Entry 7OB9 (electron microscopy, 2.70 A resolution); this record covers chains C and K of the 16 polymer chains in the assembly.

[Chain C]
Name: DNA-directed RNA polymerases I and III subunit RPAC1
Source organism: Homo sapiens
Reference sequence: O15160 (RPAC1_HUMAN); residues 1-346 here = UniProt positions 1-346
Amino-acid sequence (346 residues; numbered 1 to 346; the number before each row is that of its first residue):
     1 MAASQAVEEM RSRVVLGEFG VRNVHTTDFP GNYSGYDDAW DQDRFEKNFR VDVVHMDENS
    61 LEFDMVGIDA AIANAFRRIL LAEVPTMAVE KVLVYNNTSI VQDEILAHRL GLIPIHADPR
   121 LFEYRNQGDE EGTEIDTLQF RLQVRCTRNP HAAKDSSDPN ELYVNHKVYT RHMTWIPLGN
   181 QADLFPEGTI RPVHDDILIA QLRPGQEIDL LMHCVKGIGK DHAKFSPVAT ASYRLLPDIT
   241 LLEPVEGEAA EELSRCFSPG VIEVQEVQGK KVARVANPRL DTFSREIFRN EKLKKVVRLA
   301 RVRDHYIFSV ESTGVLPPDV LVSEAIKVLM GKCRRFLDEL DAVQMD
Disordered / not traced: 1-37, 345-346
UniProt features mapped onto this chain:
  - modified residue: Ala2 (N-acetylalanine), Ser4 (Phosphoserine)

[Chain K]
Name: DNA-directed RNA polymerases I and III subunit RPAC2
Source organism: Homo sapiens
Reference sequence: P0DPB6 (RPAC2_HUMAN); numbering as in UniProt (aligned over 1-133)
Amino-acid sequence (133 residues; each row starts with the number of its first residue):
     1 MEEDQELERK ISGLKTSMAE GERKTALEMV QAAGTDRHCV TFVLHEEDHT LGNSLRYMIM
    61 KNPEVEFCGY TTTHPSESKI NLRIQTRGTL PAVEPFQRGL NELMNVCQHV LDKFEASIKD
   121 YKDQKASRNE STF
Disordered / not traced: 1-23, 131-133
UniProt features mapped onto this chain:
  - modified residue: Met1 (N-acetylmethionine)

[Chain C / chain K interface]
Residue-residue contacts (81):
  Asp38(C) - Lys61(K)
  Ala39(C) - Lys61(K)
  Ala39(C) - Pro63(K)
  Trp40(C) - Tyr57(K)
  Trp40(C) - Met58(K)  hydrophobic
  Trp40(C) - Lys61(K)
  Trp40(C) - Glu102(K)
  Trp40(C) - Val106(K)  hydrophobic
  Phe45(C) - His109(K)
  Phe45(C) - Val110(K)  hydrophobic
  Glu46(C) - His109(K)  salt bridge
  Glu46(C) - Lys113(K)
  Phe49(C) - Val110(K)  hydrophobic
  Phe49(C) - Lys113(K)  hydrogen bond (backbone-side chain)
  Val51(C) - Ser117(K)  hydrogen bond (backbone-side chain)
  Val53(C) - Ser117(K)
  Val53(C) - Ile118(K)  hydrophobic
  Val53(C) - Tyr121(K)  hydrophobic
  Val54(C) - Tyr121(K)
  His55(C) - Tyr121(K)
  Met56(C) - Ile118(K)  hydrophobic
  Met56(C) - Tyr121(K)  hydrogen bond (backbone-side chain)
  Met56(C) - Lys122(K)
  Leu61(C) - Ile118(K)  hydrophobic
  Met65(C) - Val110(K)  hydrophobic
  Ile68(C) - Val110(K)  hydrophobic
  Asp69(C) - Tyr57(K)
  Ala71(C) - Asn53(K)
  Ala71(C) - Ser54(K)  hydrogen bond (backbone-side chain)
  Ala71(C) - Tyr57(K)  hydrophobic
  Ile72(C) - Tyr57(K)  hydrophobic
  Ala75(C) - Thr50(K)
  Ala75(C) - Ser54(K)
  Phe76(C) - Val110(K)  hydrophobic
  Arg78(C) - Asp48(K)  salt bridge
  Arg78(C) - His49(K)
  Arg78(C) - Thr50(K)  hydrogen bond
  Ile79(C) - Thr50(K)
  Lys220(C) - Asp48(K)  salt bridge
  Asp319(C) - Phe114(K)
  Asp319(C) - Ile118(K)
  Asp319(C) - Lys122(K)  salt bridge
  Val322(C) - Phe114(K)  hydrophobic
  Ser323(C) - Leu111(K)
  Ser323(C) - Phe114(K)
  Ser323(C) - Glu115(K)
  Ile326(C) - Cys107(K)
  Ile326(C) - Leu111(K)  hydrophobic
  Lys327(C) - Leu111(K)
  Lys327(C) - Glu115(K)  salt bridge
  Leu329(C) - Cys107(K)  hydrophobic
  Met330(C) - Met104(K)
  Met330(C) - Cys107(K)  hydrophobic
  Met330(C) - Gln108(K)
  Lys332(C) - Glu47(K)  salt bridge
  Lys332(C) - Thr50(K)
  Lys332(C) - Leu51(K)
  Cys333(C) - Leu100(K)
  Cys333(C) - Leu103(K)  hydrophobic
  Cys333(C) - Met104(K)  hydrophobic
  Arg334(C) - Met104(K)
  Arg335(C) - Ala26(K)
  Arg335(C) - His45(K)  hydrogen bond (side chain-backbone)
  Arg335(C) - Glu46(K)  salt bridge
  Arg335(C) - Glu47(K)  salt bridge
  Phe336(C) - Ala26(K)
  Phe336(C) - Leu44(K)  hydrophobic
  Phe336(C) - Glu47(K)
  Phe336(C) - Leu51(K)  hydrophobic
  Phe336(C) - Leu100(K)  hydrophobic
  Leu337(C) - Gln97(K)
  Leu337(C) - Leu100(K)  hydrophobic
  Leu337(C) - Asn101(K)
  Leu337(C) - Met104(K)  hydrophobic
  Glu339(C) - Ala26(K)
  Glu339(C) - Leu27(K)
  Leu340(C) - Leu27(K)  hydrophobic
  Leu340(C) - Phe96(K)  hydrophobic
  Leu340(C) - Gln97(K)
  Leu340(C) - Leu100(K)  hydrophobic
  Val343(C) - Met29(K)  hydrophobic
Also at the interface, not in a pair above, chain C (42 interface residues in all): Gln42, Phe63, Glu83, Asp341
Also at the interface, not in a pair above, chain K (41 interface residues in all): Thr25, Val93, Asn105, Lys125

[In short]
Chain C and chain K form an interface of 42 and 41 residues respectively; the contacts include 6 hydrogen
bonds and 8 salt bridges. Polar pairs include Glu46(C)-His109(K), Arg78(C)-Asp48(K) and Lys220(C)-Asp48(K).
Chain C is DNA-directed RNA polymerases I and III subunit RPAC1 and chain K is DNA-directed RNA polymerases I
and III subunit RPAC2, both from Homo sapiens; the structure, Cryo-EM structure of human RNA Polymerase I in
elongation state, was determined by electron microscopy, deposited together with 7OBA and 7OBB.
